PDB entry 5VNF | X-ray diffraction, 2.41 A resolution | chains A and B of the 4 polymer chains in the assembly

[Chain A]
Molecule: Protein transport protein Sec23A
Organism: Homo sapiens
UniProt: Q15436 (SC23A_HUMAN); residue numbers follow UniProt; this construct covers 1-764
Chain sequence (764 residues; each row starts with the number of its first residue):
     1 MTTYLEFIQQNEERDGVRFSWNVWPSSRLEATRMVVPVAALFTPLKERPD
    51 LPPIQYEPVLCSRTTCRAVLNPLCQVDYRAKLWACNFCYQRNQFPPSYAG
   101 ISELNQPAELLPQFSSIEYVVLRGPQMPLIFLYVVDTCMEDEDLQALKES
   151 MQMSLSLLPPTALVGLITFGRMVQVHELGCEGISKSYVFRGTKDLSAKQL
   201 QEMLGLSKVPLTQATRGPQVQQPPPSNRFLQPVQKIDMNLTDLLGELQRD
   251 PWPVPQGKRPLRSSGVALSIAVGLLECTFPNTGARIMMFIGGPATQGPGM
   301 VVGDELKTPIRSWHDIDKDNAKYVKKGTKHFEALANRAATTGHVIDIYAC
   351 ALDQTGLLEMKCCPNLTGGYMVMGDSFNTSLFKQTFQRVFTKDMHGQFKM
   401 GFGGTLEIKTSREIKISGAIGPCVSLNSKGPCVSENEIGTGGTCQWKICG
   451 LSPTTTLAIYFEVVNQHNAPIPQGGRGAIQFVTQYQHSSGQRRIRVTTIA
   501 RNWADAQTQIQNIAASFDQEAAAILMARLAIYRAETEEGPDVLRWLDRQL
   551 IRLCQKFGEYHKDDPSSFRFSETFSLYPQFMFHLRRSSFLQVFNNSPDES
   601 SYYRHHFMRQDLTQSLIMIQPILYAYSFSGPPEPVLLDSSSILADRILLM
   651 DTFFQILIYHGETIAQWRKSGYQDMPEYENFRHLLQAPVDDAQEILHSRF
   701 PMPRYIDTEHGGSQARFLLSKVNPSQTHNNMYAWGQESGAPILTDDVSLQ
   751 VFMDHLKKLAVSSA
Not modelled in the structure: 1-2, 206-224, 465-475, 538-540, 724-745
Metal / ion sites: Zn2+: C61, C66, C85, C88

[Chain B]
Molecule: Protein transport protein Sec24A
Organism: Homo sapiens
UniProt: O95486 (SC24A_HUMAN); residues 346-1093 here = UniProt positions 346-1093
Chain sequence (748 residues; row label = number of the first residue in the row):
   346 EGLRVVNLLQERNMLPSTPLKPPVPNLHEDIQKLNCNPELFRCTLTSIPQ
   396 TQALLNKAKLPLGLLLHPFKDLVQLPVVTSSTIVRCRSCRTYINPFVSFL
   446 DQRRWKCNLCYRVNDVPEEFLYNPLTRVYGEPHRRPEVQNATIEFMAPSE
   496 YMLRPPQPPVYLFVFDVSHNAVETGYLNSVCQSLLDNLDLLPGNTRTKIG
   546 FITFDSTIHFYGLQESLSQPQMLIVSDIEDVFIPMPENLLVNLNESKELV
   596 QDLLKTLPQMFTKTLETQSALGPALQAAFKLMSPTGGRMSVFQTQLPTLG
   646 VGALKPREEPNHRSSAKDIHMTPSTDFYKKLALDCSGQQVAVDLFLLSGQ
   696 YSDLASLGCISRYSAGSVYYYPSYHHQHNPVQVQKLQKELQRYLTRKIGF
   746 EAVMRIRCTKGLSIHTFHGNFFVRSTDLLSLPNVNPDAGYAVQMSVEESL
   796 TDTQLVSFQSALLYTSSKGERRIRVHTLCLPVVSTLNDVFLGADVQAISG
   846 LLANMAVDRSMTASLSDARDALVNAVIDSLSAYRSSVLSNQQPGLMVPFS
   896 LRLFPLFVLALLKQKSFQTGTNARLDERIFAMCQVKNQPLVYLMLTTHPS
   946 LYRVDNLSDEGALNISDRTIPQPPILQLSVEKLSRDGAFLMDAGSVLMLW
   996 VGKNCTQNFLSQVLGVQNYASIPQPMTDLPELDTPESARIIAFISWLREQ
  1046 RPFFPILYVIADESPMKANFLQNMIEDRTESALSYYEFLLHIQQQVNK
Not modelled in the structure: 465-475, 663-665, 883-887
Sequence notes: conflict A1056 (Arg in O95486)
Metal / ion sites: Zn2+: C431, C434, C452, C455
Swiss-Prot annotation at these positions:
  - region: C431 to C455 (Zinc finger-like)
  - binding site (Zn(2+)): C431, C434, C452, C455
  - mutagenesis: R541 (R541A: Decreased ability to interact with and package the SNARE SEC22B cargo into COPII vesicles. Has no effect on other cargos packaging)
Reported in the primary citation:
  - binding site for C-terminal VV Sorting motif: VAL-THR-SER-VAL-VAL: Y496, R750, R752

[How chain A and chain B interact]
Contacting residue pairs (34):
  M172(A) - F577(B)  hydrophobic
  M172(A) - P579(B)
  Q174(A) - L568(B)
  G182(A) - Q564(B)
  I183(A) - Q564(B)
  I183(A) - P565(B)
  I183(A) - M605(B)  hydrophobic
  S184(A) - Q564(B)
  S184(A) - P565(B)
  K185(A) - M567(B)
  S186(A) - M567(B)  hydrogen bond (backbone-backbone)
  S186(A) - L568(B)
  S186(A) - I569(B)  hydrogen bond (backbone-backbone)
  Y187(A) - I569(B)  hydrophobic
  V188(A) - L568(B)  hydrophobic
  V188(A) - I569(B)  hydrogen bond (backbone-backbone)
  V188(A) - F577(B)
  V188(A) - P579(B)  hydrophobic
  F189(A) - S571(B)
  F189(A) - F577(B)
  R190(A) - D575(B)  salt bridge
  R190(A) - V576(B)
  R190(A) - F577(B)
  K193(A) - D572(B)  salt bridge
  K193(A) - D575(B)  salt bridge
  M203(A) - S571(B)
  E246(A) - L562(B)
  E246(A) - S563(B)  hydrogen bond
  Q248(A) - Q559(B)  hydrogen bond
  Q248(A) - S561(B)
  Q248(A) - L562(B)
  P251(A) - P581(B)
  W252(A) - P579(B)
  W252(A) - P581(B)
Other interface residues (no listed pair), chain B (25 interface residues in all): T552, Y556, Q566, V570, I578, M580, L598, T601

[In short]
17 residues of chain A and 25 residues of chain B are in contact, with 5 hydrogen bonds and 3 salt bridges.
Polar pairs include R190(A)-D575(B), K193(A)-D572(B) and K193(A)-D575(B). The paper reports a binding site for
C-terminal VV Sorting motif: VAL-THR-SER-VAL-VAL at Y496(B), R750(B) and R752(B).
Chain A is Protein transport protein Sec23A and chain B is Protein transport protein Sec24A, both from Homo
sapiens; the structure, Crystal structure of Sec23a/Sec24a/Sec22 complexed with a C-terminal VV sorting motif,
was determined by X-ray diffraction, deposited together with 5VNE, 5VNG, 5VNH, 5VNI, 5VNJ, 5VNK and 4 further
entries.
